Entry 6ZL0 (electron microscopy, 40.00 A resolution (very low resolution: no residue pairs are listed; an interface is given only as per-side residue counts)); this record covers chains A and C of the 4 polymer chains in the assembly.

# Chain A (and C)
Name: Protein transport protein SEC31
Organism: Saccharomyces cerevisiae (strain ATCC 204508 / S288c)
Notes: chain C of this document is another copy of the same molecule, construct and numbering; everything in this record applies to it too
Reference sequence: P38968 (SEC31_YEAST); residues 1-1273 here = UniProt positions 1-1273
Amino-acid sequence (1273 residues; each row starts with the number of its first residue):
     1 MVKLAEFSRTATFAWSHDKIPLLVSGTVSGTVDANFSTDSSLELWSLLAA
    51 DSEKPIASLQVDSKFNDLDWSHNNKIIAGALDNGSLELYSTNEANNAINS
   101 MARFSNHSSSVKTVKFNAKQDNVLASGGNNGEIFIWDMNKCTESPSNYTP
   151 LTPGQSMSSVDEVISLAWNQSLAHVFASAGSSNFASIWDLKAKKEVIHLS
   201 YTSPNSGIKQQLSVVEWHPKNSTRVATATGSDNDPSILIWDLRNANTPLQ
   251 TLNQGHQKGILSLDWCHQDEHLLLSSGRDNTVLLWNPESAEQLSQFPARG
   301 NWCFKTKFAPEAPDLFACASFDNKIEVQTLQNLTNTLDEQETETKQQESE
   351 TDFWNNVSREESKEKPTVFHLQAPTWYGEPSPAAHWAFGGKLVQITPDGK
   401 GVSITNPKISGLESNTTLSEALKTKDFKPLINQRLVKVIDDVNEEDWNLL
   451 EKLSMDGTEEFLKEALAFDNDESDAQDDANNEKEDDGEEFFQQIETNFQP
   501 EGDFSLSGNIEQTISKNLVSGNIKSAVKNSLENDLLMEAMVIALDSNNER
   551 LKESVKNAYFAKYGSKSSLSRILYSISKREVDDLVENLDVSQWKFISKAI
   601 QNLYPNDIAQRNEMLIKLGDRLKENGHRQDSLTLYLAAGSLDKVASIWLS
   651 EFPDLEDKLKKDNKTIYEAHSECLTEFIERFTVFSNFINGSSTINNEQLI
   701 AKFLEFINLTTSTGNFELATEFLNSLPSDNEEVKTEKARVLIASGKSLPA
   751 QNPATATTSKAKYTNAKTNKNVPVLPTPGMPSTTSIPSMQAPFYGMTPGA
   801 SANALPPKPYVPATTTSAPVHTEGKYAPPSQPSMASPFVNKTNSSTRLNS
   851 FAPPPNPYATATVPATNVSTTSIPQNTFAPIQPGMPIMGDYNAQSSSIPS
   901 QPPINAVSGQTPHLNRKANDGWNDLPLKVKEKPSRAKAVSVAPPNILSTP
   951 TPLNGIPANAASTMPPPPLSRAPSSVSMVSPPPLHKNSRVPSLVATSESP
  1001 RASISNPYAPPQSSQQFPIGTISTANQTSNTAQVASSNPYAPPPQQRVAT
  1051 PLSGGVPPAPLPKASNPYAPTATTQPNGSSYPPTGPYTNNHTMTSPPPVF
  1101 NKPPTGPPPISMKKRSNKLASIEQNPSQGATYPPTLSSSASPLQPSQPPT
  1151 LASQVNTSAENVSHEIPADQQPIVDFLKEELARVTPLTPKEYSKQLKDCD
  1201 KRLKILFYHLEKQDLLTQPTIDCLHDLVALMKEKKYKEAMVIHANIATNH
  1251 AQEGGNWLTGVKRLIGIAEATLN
Unresolved in the structure: 1-378, 470-494, 691-693, 746-1273
Swiss-Prot annotation at these positions:
  - modified residue: Ser349 (Phosphoserine), Ser836 (Phosphoserine), Ser974 (Phosphoserine), Ser977 (Phosphoserine), Ser980 (Phosphoserine), Ser988 (Phosphoserine), Ser992 (Phosphoserine), Ser999 (Phosphoserine), Thr1050 (Phosphothreonine), Ser1053 (Phosphoserine)

# Chain A / chain C interface
At this resolution (40 A) residue pairs are not listed: 59 residues of chain A and 58 of chain C lie at the interface.

# In short
59 residues of chain A and 58 residues of chain C are in contact.
Chain A and chain C are both Protein transport protein SEC31 (Saccharomyces cerevisiae (strain ATCC 204508 /
S288c)); the structure, COPII on membranes, outer coat left-handed rod, was determined by electron microscopy
together with 6ZG5 and 6ZG6 from the same study.
